7ROU - chain A; structure by X-ray diffraction, 1.70 A resolution.

== Chain A ==
Molecule: Tyrosine--tRNA ligase, cytoplasmic
From: Homo sapiens
Notes: EC 6.1.1.1
UniProtKB: P54577 (SYYC_HUMAN); residue numbers follow UniProt; this construct covers 1-364
Chain sequence (365 residues; each row starts with the number of its first residue; numbering starts at 0):
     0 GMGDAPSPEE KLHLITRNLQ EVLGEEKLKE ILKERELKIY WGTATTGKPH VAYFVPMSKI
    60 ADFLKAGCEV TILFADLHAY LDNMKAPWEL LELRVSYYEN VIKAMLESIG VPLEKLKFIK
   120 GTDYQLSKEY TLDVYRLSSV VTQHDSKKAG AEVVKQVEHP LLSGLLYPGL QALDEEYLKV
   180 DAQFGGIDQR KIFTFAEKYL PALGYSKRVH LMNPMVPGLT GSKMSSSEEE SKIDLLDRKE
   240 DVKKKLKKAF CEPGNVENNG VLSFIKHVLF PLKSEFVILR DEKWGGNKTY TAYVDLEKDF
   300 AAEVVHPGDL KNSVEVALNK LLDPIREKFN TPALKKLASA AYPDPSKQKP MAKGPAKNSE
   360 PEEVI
Unresolved in the structure: 0-3, 223-227, 344-364
Construct notes: expression tag (0)
Small-molecule neighbours: 66I ({(2R,3S,4R,5R)-5-[4-amino-3-(difluoromethoxy)-1H-pyrazolo[3,4-d]pyrimidin-1-yl]-3,4-dihydroxyoxolan-2-yl}methyl [(2S)-2-amino-3-(4-hydroxyphenyl)propanoyl]sulfamate (non-preferred name)): Tyr39, Trp40, Gly41, Thr42, Ala43, His49, Ala51, Tyr52, Val54, Pro55, Leu72, Ala74, His77, Val152, Tyr166, Gln170, Asp173, Gln182, Gly184, Gly185, Asp187, Gln188, Ile191, Asn212, Pro213, Met214, Val215
Curated features (UniProtKB/Swiss-Prot):
  - motif: Thr44 to Tyr52 ('HIGH' region), Lys222 to Ser226 ('KMSKS' region), Lys242 to Lys247 (Nuclear localization signal)
  - binding site (L-tyrosine): Tyr39, Tyr166, Gln170, Asp173, Gln188
  - binding site (trans-resveratrol): Tyr39, Gln170, Asp173
  - modified residue: Met1 (N-acetylmethionine), Gly2 (N-acetylglycine), Lys197 (N6-acetyllysine), Ser205 (Phosphoserine), Lys206 (N6-acetyllysine)
  - natural variant: Gly41 (G41R: In CMTDIC loss of activity), Val153 to Val156 (deletion: In CMTDIC), Pro167 (P167T: In IMNEPD2), Glu196 (E196K: In CMTDIC loss of activity), Pro213 (P213L: In IMNEPD2; uncertain significance), Phe269 (F269S: In IMNEPD2; uncertain significance), Glu274 (E274K: Found in a patient with hereditary motor and sensory neuropathy; uncertain significance), Asp308 (D308Y: Found in a patient with proximal-predominant motor neuropathy)
  - mutagenesis: Lys242 to Lys247 (Reduced tyrosine--tRNA ligase activity; Slightly reduced tyrosine--tRNA ligase activity; Abolished localization to the nucleus. Abolished tyrosine--tRNA ligase activity ...)
From the paper describing this entry:
  - conformationally variable residues (order/disorder transition, side-chain flip): His49, Lys222 to Ser226

== Summary ==
Bound to chain A: compound 66I. UniProt lists 5 L-tyrosine-binding residues, 3 trans-resveratrol-binding
residues and 6 mutagenesis sites. The paper reports conformational variability at His49 and Lys222.
Chain A is Tyrosine--tRNA ligase, cytoplasmic (Homo sapiens); the structure, Structure of human tyrosyl tRNA
synthetase in complex with ML901-Tyr, was determined by X-ray diffraction, deposited together with 7ROR, 7ROS
and 7ROT.
